PDB entry 8Q62 | electron microscopy, 3.72 A resolution | chains G and H of the 28 polymer chains in the assembly

== Chain G ==
Protein: Gamma-tubulin complex component 2
From: Homo sapiens
UniProtKB: Q9BSJ2 (GCP2_HUMAN); residue numbers follow UniProt; this construct covers 1-902
Chain sequence (902 residues; row label = number of the first residue in the row):
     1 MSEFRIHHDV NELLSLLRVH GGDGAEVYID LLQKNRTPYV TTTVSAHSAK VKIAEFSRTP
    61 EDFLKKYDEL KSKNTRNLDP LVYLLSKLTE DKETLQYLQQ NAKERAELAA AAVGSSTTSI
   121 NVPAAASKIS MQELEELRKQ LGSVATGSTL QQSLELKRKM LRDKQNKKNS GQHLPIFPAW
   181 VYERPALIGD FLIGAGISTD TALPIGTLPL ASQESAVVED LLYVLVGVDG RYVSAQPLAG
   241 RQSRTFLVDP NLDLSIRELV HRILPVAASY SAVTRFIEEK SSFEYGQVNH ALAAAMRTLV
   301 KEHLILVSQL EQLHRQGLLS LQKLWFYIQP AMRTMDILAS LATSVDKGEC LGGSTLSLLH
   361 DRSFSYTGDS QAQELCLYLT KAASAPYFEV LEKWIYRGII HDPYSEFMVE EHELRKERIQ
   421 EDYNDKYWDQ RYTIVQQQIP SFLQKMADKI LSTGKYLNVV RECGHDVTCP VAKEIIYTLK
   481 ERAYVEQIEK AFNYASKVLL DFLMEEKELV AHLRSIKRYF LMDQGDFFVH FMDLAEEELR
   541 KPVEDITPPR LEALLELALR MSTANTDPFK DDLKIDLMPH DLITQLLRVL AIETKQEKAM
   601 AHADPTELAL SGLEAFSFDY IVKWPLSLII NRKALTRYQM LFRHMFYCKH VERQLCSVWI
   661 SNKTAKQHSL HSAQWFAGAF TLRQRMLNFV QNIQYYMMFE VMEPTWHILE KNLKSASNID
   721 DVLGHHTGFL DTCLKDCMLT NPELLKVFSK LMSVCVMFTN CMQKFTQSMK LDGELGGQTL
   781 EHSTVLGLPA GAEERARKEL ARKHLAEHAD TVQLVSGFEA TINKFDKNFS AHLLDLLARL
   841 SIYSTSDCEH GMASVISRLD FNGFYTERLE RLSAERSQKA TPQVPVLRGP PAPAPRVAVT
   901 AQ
Unresolved in the structure: 1-149, 192-200, 587-606, 664-673, 772-813, 845-850, 873-902

== Chain H ==
Protein: Gamma-tubulin complex component 3
From: Homo sapiens
UniProtKB: Q96CW5 (GCP3_HUMAN); residue numbers follow UniProt; this construct covers 1-907
Chain sequence (907 residues; numbered 1 to 907; the number before each row is that of its first residue):
     1 MATPDQKSPN VLLQNLCCRI LGRSEADVAQ QFQYAVRVIG SNFAPTVERD EFLVAEKIKK
    61 ELIRQRREAD AALFSELHRK LHSQGVLKNK WSILYLLLSL SEDPRRQPSK VSSYATLFAQ
   121 ALPRDAHSTP YYYARPQTLP LSYQDRSAQS AQSSGSVGSS GISSIGLCAL SGPAPAPQSL
   181 LPGQSNQAPG VGDCLRQQLG SRLAWTLTAN QPSSQATTSK GVPSAVSRNM TRSRREGDTG
   241 GTMEITEAAL VRDILYVFQG IDGKNIKMNN TENCYKVEGK ANLSRSLRDT AVRLSELGWL
   301 HNKIRRYTDQ RSLDRSFGLV GQSFCAALHQ ELREYYRLLS VLHSQLQLED DQGVNLGLES
   361 SLTLRRLLVW TYDPKIRLKT LAALVDHCQG RKGGELASAV HAYTKTGDPY MRSLVQHILS
   421 LVSHPVLSFL YRWIYDGELE DTYHEFFVAS DPTVKTDRLW HDKYTLRKSM IPSFMTMDQS
   481 RKVLLIGKSI NFLHQVCHDQ TPTTKMIAVT KSAESPQDAA DLFTDLENAF QGKIDAAYFE
   541 TSKYLLDVLN KKYSLLDHMQ AMRRYLLLGQ GDFIRHLMDL LKPELVRPAT TLYQHNLTGI
   601 LETAVRATNA QFDSPEILRR LDVRLLEVSP GDTGWDVFSL DYHVDGPIAT VFTRECMSHY
   661 LRVFNFLWRA KRMEYILTDI RKGHMCNAKL LRNMPEFSGV LHQCHILASE MVHFIHQMQY
   721 YITFEVLECS WDELWNKVQQ AQDLDHIIAA HEVFLDTIIS RCLLDSDSRA LLNQLRAVFD
   781 QIIELQNAQD AIYRAALEEL QRRLQFEEKK KQREIEGQWG VTAAEEEEEN KRIGEFKESI
   841 PKMCSQLRIL THFYQGIVQQ FLVLLTTSSD ESLRFLSFRL DFNEHYKARE PRLRVSLGTR
   901 GRRSSHT
Unresolved in the structure: 1-244, 279-284, 348-360, 498-523, 812-826, 891-907

== Interface between chain G and chain H ==
Contacting residue pairs (62):
  Gln172(G) - Ser473(H)  hydrogen bond
  Pro175(G) - Ala402(H)
  Pro175(G) - Tyr403(H)  hydrophobic
  Ile176(G) - Tyr403(H)  hydrogen bond (backbone-side chain)
  Phe177(G) - Ala383(H)  hydrophobic
  Phe177(G) - Tyr403(H)
  Phe177(G) - Met411(H)  hydrophobic
  Pro178(G) - Ala383(H)
  Pro178(G) - Tyr403(H)
  Trp180(G) - Trp299(H)
  Trp180(G) - Asp386(H)
  Arg184(G) - Glu272(H)  salt bridge
  Arg184(G) - Asn273(H)
  Arg184(G) - Cys274(H)
  Arg184(G) - Glu296(H)  salt bridge
  Arg184(G) - Trp299(H)
  Ala186(G) - Arg293(H)
  Ala186(G) - Glu296(H)
  Leu187(G) - Lys375(H)
  Leu187(G) - Lys379(H)
  Ile188(G) - Arg293(H)
  Gly189(G) - Arg293(H)  hydrogen bond (backbone-side chain)
  Leu222(G) - Arg365(H)  hydrogen bond (backbone-side chain)
  Tyr223(G) - Ser286(H)
  Tyr223(G) - Leu287(H)
  Tyr223(G) - Thr290(H)
  Tyr223(G) - Arg365(H)
  Val226(G) - Arg365(H)
  Val226(G) - Leu368(H)  hydrophobic
  Val228(G) - Ser286(H)
  Val228(G) - Asp289(H)
  Val228(G) - Thr290(H)
  Asp229(G) - Ser286(H)  hydrogen bond (backbone-side chain)
  Asp229(G) - Asp289(H)
  Gly230(G) - Ser286(H)
  Glu278(G) - Lys379(H)  salt bridge
  Phe283(G) - Tyr403(H)  hydrophobic
  Phe283(G) - Lys405(H)
  Phe283(G) - Thr406(H)
  Gln287(G) - Gly407(H)
  His290(G) - Thr406(H)  hydrogen bond
  His290(G) - Gly407(H)  hydrogen bond (side chain-backbone)
  His290(G) - Asp408(H)
  Ala294(G) - Asp408(H)
  Ala294(G) - Pro409(H)
  Arg297(G) - Tyr372(H)
  Arg297(G) - Ile376(H)
  Arg297(G) - Asp408(H)  salt bridge
  Arg297(G) - Tyr410(H)
  Leu304(G) - Leu368(H)
  Leu304(G) - Val369(H)
  Ile305(G) - Val369(H)  hydrophobic
  Ser308(G) - Leu364(H)
  Glu311(G) - Thr363(H)
  Glu311(G) - Arg365(H)  salt bridge
  Arg315(G) - Ser361(H)
  Pro386(G) - Gly407(H)
  Arg397(G) - Asn528(H)
  His401(G) - Thr524(H)  hydrogen bond (side chain-backbone)
  Thr547(G) - Asp870(H)  hydrogen bond
  Pro549(G) - Asp870(H)
  Arg550(G) - Glu871(H)  salt bridge
Other interface residues (no listed pair), chain G (43 interface residues in all): His173, Phe191, Arg231, Ser281, Ala291, Val300, Lys301, Lys393, Pro403
Other interface residues (no listed pair), chain H (40 interface residues in all): Val292, Ala382, His387, Arg874

== Summary ==
43 residues of chain G and 40 residues of chain H are in contact; the contacts include 9 hydrogen bonds and 6
salt bridges. Polar pairs include Arg184(G)-Glu272(H), Arg184(G)-Glu296(H) and Glu278(G)-Lys379(H).
Here chain G is Gamma-tubulin complex component 2 and chain H is Gamma-tubulin complex component 3, both from
Homo sapiens. Entry 8Q62 (Early closed conformation of the g-tubulin ring complex) was determined by electron
microscopy.
